Entry 8FF4 (electron microscopy, 3.60 A resolution); this record covers chains D and N of the 23 polymer chains in the assembly.

Chain D:
Name: Type I-B CRISPR-associated protein Cas7
From: Nostoc sp. 'Peltigera membranacea cyanobiont' 210A
UniProtKB: A0A235IG15 (A0A235IG15_9NOSO); residues 1-323 here = UniProt positions 1-323
Sequence (323 residues; row label = number of the first residue in the row):
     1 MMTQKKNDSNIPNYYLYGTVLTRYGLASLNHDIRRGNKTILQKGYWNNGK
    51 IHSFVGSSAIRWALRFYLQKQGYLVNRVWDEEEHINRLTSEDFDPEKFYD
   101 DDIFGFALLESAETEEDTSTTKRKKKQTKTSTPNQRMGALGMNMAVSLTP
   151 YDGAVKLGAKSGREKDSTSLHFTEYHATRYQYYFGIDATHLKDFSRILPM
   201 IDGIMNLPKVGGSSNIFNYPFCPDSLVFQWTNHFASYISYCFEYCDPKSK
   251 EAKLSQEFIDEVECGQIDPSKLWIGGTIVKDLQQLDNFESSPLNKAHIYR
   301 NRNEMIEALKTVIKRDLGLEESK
Unresolved in the structure: 1-11, 110-132, 320-323

Chain N:
Molecule: Target DNA strand
Sequence (85 nucleotides; numbered -19 to 65; the number before each row is that of its first residue; numbers below 1 keep their minus sign (DG-19 is residue -19)):
   -19 GGCCGCTACGTATCGTAGATATATCTACGCGTAGATATATCTACGTTTAA
    31 CAGTGGCCTTATTAAATGACTTCTCCATGATCTAC

How chain D and chain N interact:
Contacting residue pairs (19):
  Arg34(D) with DT27(N), base contact; DT28(N), base contact
  Gly36(D) with DT27(N), sugar contact
  Asn37(D) with DT26(N), sugar contact; DT27(N), hydrogen bond to the phosphate
  Leu109(D) with DT34(N), base contact; DG35(N), sugar contact
  Ala159(D) with DG25(N), base contact
  Lys165(D) with DC24(N), base contact; DG25(N), base contact
  Asp166(D) with DT26(N), phosphate contact
  Ser167(D) with DT26(N), hydrogen bond to the phosphate; DT27(N), sugar contact
  Thr168(D) with DT27(N), base contact; DT28(N), base contact
  Ser169(D) with DG25(N), base contact
  Leu170(D) with DG25(N), base contact; DT26(N), base contact
  His171(D) with DT27(N), base contact
Other interface residues (no listed pair), chain D (14 interface residues in all): Thr39, Phe172

In short:
14 residues of chain D face 7 of chain N across their interface, with 2 hydrogen bonds. Polar contacts include
Asn37(D)-DT27(N) and Ser167(D)-DT26(N).
Here chain D is Type I-B CRISPR-associated protein Cas7 (Nostoc sp. 'Peltigera membranacea cyanobiont' 210A)
and chain N is Target DNA strand. Entry 8FF4 (Cryo-EM structure of Cascade-DNA-TniQ-TnsC complex (composite)
in type I-B CAST system) was determined by electron microscopy (same publication as 8FCJ, 8FCU, 8FCV, 8FCW,
8FD2, 8FD3 and 8FF5).
